2BOJ - chains B and C of the 4 polymer chains in the assembly; structure by X-ray diffraction, 1.80 A resolution.

== Chain B (and C) ==
Protein: Pseudomonas aeruginosa lectin II
Organism: Pseudomonas aeruginosa
Notes: chain C of this document is another copy of the same molecule, construct and numbering; everything in this record applies to it too
UniProt: Q9HYN5 (Q9HYN5_PSEAE); residues 1-114 here correspond to UniProt positions 2-115 (UniProt number = residue number + 1)
Sequence (114 residues; numbered 1 to 114; the number before each row is that of its first residue):
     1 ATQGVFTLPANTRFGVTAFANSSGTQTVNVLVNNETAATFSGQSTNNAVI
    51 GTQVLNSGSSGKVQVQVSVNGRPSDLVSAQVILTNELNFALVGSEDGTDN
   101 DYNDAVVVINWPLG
Bound ions: Ca2+ site 1: Asn21, Asp101, Asn103, Asp104 (together with methyl beta-D-arabinopyranoside) (shared with 1 residue of chain D); Ca2+ site 2: Glu95, Asp99, Asp101, Asp104 (together with methyl beta-D-arabinopyranoside); Ca2+ site 3: Gly114 (together with methyl beta-D-arabinopyranoside) (shared with 4 residues of chain D)
Ligand contacts: methyl beta-D-arabinopyranoside (ARW): Asn21, Ser22, Ser23, Glu95, Asp96, Gly97, Asp99, Asp101, Asn103, Asp104
From the paper describing this entry:
  - binding site for methyl beta-D-arabinopyranoside: Asn21, Ser23, Asp96, Thr98, Asp99, Asp101, Asp104, Gly114
  - specificity-determining residues: Thr45

== Chain B / chain C interface ==
Pairs across the interface (21):
  Ala1(B) - Thr84(C)
  Thr2(B) - Thr84(C)  hydrogen bond (backbone-side chain)
  Gln3(B) - Thr84(C)
  Val5(B) - Asn85(C)
  Phe6(B) - Asn85(C)
  Thr7(B) - Asn85(C)  hydrogen bond
  Ala79(B) - Ile82(C)
  Ala79(B) - Leu83(C)  hydrophobic
  Gln80(B) - Gln80(C)
  Gln80(B) - Val81(C)
  Gln80(B) - Ile82(C)  hydrogen bond (backbone-backbone)
  Val81(B) - Gln80(C)
  Val81(B) - Val81(C)  hydrophobic
  Ile82(B) - Ala79(C)
  Ile82(B) - Gln80(C)  hydrogen bond (backbone-backbone)
  Thr84(B) - Ala1(C)
  Thr84(B) - Thr2(C)  hydrogen bond (side chain-backbone)
  Thr84(B) - Gln3(C)
  Asn85(B) - Val5(C)
  Asn85(B) - Phe6(C)
  Asn85(B) - Thr7(C)  hydrogen bond
Interface residues without a listed pair, chain B (13 interface residues in all): Leu83

== Summary ==
The chain B/chain C interface involves 13 residues from each chain; the contacts include 6 hydrogen bonds.
Among the polar pairs are Thr2(B)-Thr84(C), Thr7(B)-Asn85(C) and Gln80(B)-Ile82(C). Ligands of chain B: methyl
beta-D-arabinopyranoside. From the paper: a binding site for methyl beta-D-arabinopyranoside at Asn21(B),
Ser23(B) and Asp96(B) among others; the specificity determinant Thr45(B).
Both chains are Pseudomonas aeruginosa lectin II (Pseudomonas aeruginosa). Entry 2BOJ (crystal Structure of
pseudomonas aeruginosa lectin (PA-IIL) complexed with methyl-B-D-Arabinopyranoside) was determined by X-ray
diffraction, deposited together with 2BP6.
